PDB entry 7PKQ | electron microscopy, 4.20 A resolution (low resolution: residue-level contacts below are approximate; hydrogen-bond / salt-bridge calls are withheld) | chains P and 2 of the 44 polymer chains in the assembly

Chain P:
Protein: mS107
Organism: Chlamydomonas reinhardtii
UniProt: A0A2K3CRX4 (A0A2K3CRX4_CHLRE); numbering as in UniProt (aligned over 1-416)
Chain sequence (416 residues; numbered 1 to 416; the number before each row is that of its first residue):
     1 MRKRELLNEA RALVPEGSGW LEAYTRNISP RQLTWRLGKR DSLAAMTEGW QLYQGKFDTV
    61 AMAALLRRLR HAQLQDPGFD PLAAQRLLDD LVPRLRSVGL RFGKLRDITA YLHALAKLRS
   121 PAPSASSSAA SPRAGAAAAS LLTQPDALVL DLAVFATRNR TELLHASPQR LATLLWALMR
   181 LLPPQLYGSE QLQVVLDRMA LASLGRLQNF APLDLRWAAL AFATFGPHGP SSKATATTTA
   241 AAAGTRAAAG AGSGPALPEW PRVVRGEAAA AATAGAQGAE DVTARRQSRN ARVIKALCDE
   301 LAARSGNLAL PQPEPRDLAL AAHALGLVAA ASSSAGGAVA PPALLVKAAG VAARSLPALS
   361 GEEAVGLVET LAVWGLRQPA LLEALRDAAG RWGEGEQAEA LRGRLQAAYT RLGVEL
Unresolved in the structure: 123-140, 229-279, 334-340, 414-416

Chain 2:
Molecule: S2 rRNA
Organism: Chlamydomonas reinhardtii
Sequence (213 nucleotides; each row starts with the number of its first residue):
     5 UGCUAGGUGA CCCAAUACGG GCAUCGGGCA AAACUCGCGU AGGAUUAGCG AGCUGGGUCG
    65 CUUUUUUUUU UCAGCGGCCC AUGGCUUAUC CUUAGCCUGU CUUAACGGUA CUAGGCCACG
   125 GUGGCACUGA AAAGGGGCCA CGGUUCUUAU GAACCCAGCA GUGUUGAAUU UUGGACAAUC
   185 GCUUGAACGG CGGAUCCAGA UGCUGCUUAC AAA
Construct notes: conflict U66 (G7362 in 12503), U67 (A7363 in 12503), U68 (C7364 in 12503), U69 (G7365 in 12503), U70 (C7366 in 12503), U71 (C7367 in 12503), U72 (A7368 in 12503), U73 (A7369 in 12503), U75 (A7371 in 12503)

How chain P and chain 2 interact:
Pairs across the interface (64):
  Gly-19(P) / C63(2)
  Glu-22(P) / C63(2)
  Ala-23(P) / C63(2)
  Ala-23(P) / G64(2)
  Ser-29(P) / U66(2)
  Arg-31(P) / U66(2)
  Arg-31(P) / U67(2)
  Gln-32(P) / C65(2)
  Gln-32(P) / U66(2)
  Thr-34(P) / U67(2)
  Trp-35(P) / C65(2)
  Trp-35(P) / U66(2)
  Arg-36(P) / G64(2)
  Arg-36(P) / C65(2)
  Lys-39(P) / G64(2)
  Lys-39(P) / C65(2)
  Arg-40(P) / C63(2)
  Arg-40(P) / G64(2)
  Val-60(P) / U68(2)
  Arg-67(P) / U68(2)
  Arg-67(P) / U69(2)
  Arg-70(P) / U73(2)
  Leu-74(P) / U73(2)
  Arg-106(P) / U69(2)
  Ala-110(P) / U68(2)
  His-113(P) / U69(2)
  His-113(P) / U70(2)
  His-113(P) / U71(2)
  Lys-117(P) / U71(2)
  Lys-117(P) / U73(2)
  Ser-120(P) / U72(2)
  Pro-121(P) / U72(2)
  Ala-122(P) / U72(2)
  Arg-160(P) / A14(2)
  Leu-164(P) / A14(2)
  His-165(P) / U28(2)
  His-165(P) / C29(2)
  Ala-166(P) / C29(2)
  Ser-167(P) / C29(2)
  Ser-167(P) / G30(2)
  Pro-168(P) / C29(2)
  Pro-168(P) / G30(2)
  Gln-169(P) / U70(2)
  Arg-170(P) / U69(2)
  Thr-173(P) / U70(2)
  Trp-176(P) / U71(2)
  Gly-205(P) / G11(2)
  Gly-205(P) / U12(2)
  Arg-206(P) / U12(2)
  Gln-208(P) / G11(2)
  Asn-209(P) / G10(2)
  Asn-209(P) / G11(2)
  Asn-209(P) / C29(2)
  Asn-209(P) / G30(2)
  Leu-213(P) / U70(2)
  Leu-213(P) / U71(2)
  Asp-214(P) / U70(2)
  Arg-216(P) / U71(2)
  Trp-217(P) / U70(2)
  Trp-217(P) / U71(2)
  Leu-310(P) / G31(2)
  Pro-311(P) / G31(2)
  Pro-311(P) / G32(2)
  Arg-316(P) / U71(2)
Interface residues without a listed pair, chain P (46 interface residues in all): Ala-64, Arg-68, Asp-107
Interface residues without a listed pair, chain 2 (24 interface residues in all): A27, U74, U75, G81

Overview:
The interface between chain P and chain 2 involves 46 residues on one side and 24 on the other.
Here chain P is mS107 and chain 2 is S2 rRNA, both from Chlamydomonas reinhardtii. Entry 7PKQ (Small subunit
of the Chlamydomonas reinhardtii mitoribosome) was determined by electron microscopy.
